Entry 8YD1 (electron microscopy, 2.81 A resolution); this record covers chains A and F of the 21 polymer chains in the assembly.

== Chain A (and F) ==
Name: ATP-dependent Clp protease ATP-binding subunit ClpC1
Organism: Mycobacterium tuberculosis H37Rv
Notes: chain F of this document is another copy of the same molecule, construct and numbering; everything in this record applies to it too
Reference sequence: P9WPC9 (CLPC1_MYCTU); numbering as in UniProt (aligned over 168-824)
Amino-acid sequence (657 residues; row label = number of the first residue in the row):
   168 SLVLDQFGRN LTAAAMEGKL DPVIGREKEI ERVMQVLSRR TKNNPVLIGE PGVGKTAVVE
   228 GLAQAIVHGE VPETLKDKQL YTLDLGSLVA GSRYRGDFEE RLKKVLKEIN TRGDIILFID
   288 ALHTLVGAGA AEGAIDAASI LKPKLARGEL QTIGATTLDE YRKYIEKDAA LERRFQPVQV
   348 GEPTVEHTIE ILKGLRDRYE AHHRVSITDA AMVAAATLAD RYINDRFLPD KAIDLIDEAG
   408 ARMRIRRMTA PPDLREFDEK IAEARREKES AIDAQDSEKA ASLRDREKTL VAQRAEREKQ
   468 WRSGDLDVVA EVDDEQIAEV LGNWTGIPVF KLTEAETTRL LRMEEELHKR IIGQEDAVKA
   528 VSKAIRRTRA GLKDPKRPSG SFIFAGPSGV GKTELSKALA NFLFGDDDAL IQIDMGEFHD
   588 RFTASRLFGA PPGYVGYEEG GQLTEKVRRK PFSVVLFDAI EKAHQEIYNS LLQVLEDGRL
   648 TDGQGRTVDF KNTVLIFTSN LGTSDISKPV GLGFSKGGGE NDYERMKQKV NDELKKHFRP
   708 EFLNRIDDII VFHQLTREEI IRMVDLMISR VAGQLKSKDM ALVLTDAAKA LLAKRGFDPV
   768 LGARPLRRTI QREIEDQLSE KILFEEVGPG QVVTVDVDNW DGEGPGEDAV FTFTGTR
Disordered / not traced: 168-169, 300-303, 415-475, 808-824 (chain F: 168-169, 251-264, 295-302, 314-316, 416-476, 499-504, 554-555, 590-607, 642-656, 666-677, 685-720, 764-770, 808-824)
Sequence notes: engineered mutation Ala288 (Glu in P9WPC9), Ser444 (Phe in P9WPC9), Ala626 (Glu in P9WPC9)
Metal / ion sites: Mg2+ near Thr223 (its only coordinating residue here)
Small-molecule neighbours:
  - ATP, molecule 1: Asp188, Pro189, Val190, Ile191, Arg193, Pro218, Gly219, Val220, Gly221, Lys222, Thr223, Ala224, Glu227, His354, Ile358, Leu362, Pro396, Asp397, Ile400
  - ATP, molecule 2: Arg517, Ile518, Ile519, Pro554, Ser555, Gly556, Val557, Gly558, Lys559, Thr560, Glu561, Asp625, Thr665, Asn667, Leu722, Met730, Leu733, Met734, Ala770, Arg771, Arg774
UniProt features mapped onto this chain:
  - binding site (ATP): Gly216 to Thr223, Gly553 to Thr560

== Chain A / chain F interface ==
Contacting residue pairs (73; chain A residue first):
  Lys195(A) with Asn490(F)
  Glu198(A) with Arg409(F), salt bridge; Asn490(F)
  Arg199(A) with Glu405(F); Asn490(F), hydrogen bond (side chain-backbone); Trp491(F)
  Met201(A) with Ile412(F)
  Gln202(A) with Glu405(F); Ala408(F); Arg409(F); Ile412(F); Asn490(F)
  Ser205(A) with His369(F); His370(F), hydrogen bond (backbone-side chain); Arg411(F), hydrogen bond (backbone-side chain)
  Arg206(A) with His369(F); Asp401(F), salt bridge; Asp404(F), salt bridge; Glu405(F); Ala408(F)
  Arg207(A) with Tyr366(F), hydrogen bond; His369(F); Asp404(F), hydrogen bond (backbone-side chain)
  Thr208(A) with Tyr366(F); Asp404(F), hydrogen bond (backbone-side chain)
  Lys209(A) with Arg393(F); Asp401(F), salt bridge
  Pro239(A) with Ile412(F), hydrophobic
  Glu240(A) with Met415(F)
  Ala336(A) with Asp287(F)
  Ala337(A) with Asp287(F)
  Glu339(A) with Pro218(F); Arg393(F), salt bridge
  Arg340(A) with Arg393(F); Asp397(F), salt bridge
  Gln343(A) with Asp401(F), hydrogen bond
  Lys498(A) with Lys745(F)
  Leu499(A) with Leu790(F), hydrophobic
  Thr504(A) with Leu790(F)
  Leu508(A) with Leu790(F), hydrophobic; Phe791(F)
  Lys530(A) with Asp783(F); Gln784(F), hydrogen bond
  Arg533(A) with Ser786(F); Leu790(F)
  Arg534(A) with Arg775(F); Glu782(F); Asp783(F), salt bridge; Ser786(F)
  Ala537(A) with Lys745(F); Ser786(F)
  Gly538(A) with Gln741(F)
  Leu539(A) with Gln741(F); Glu782(F); Ile789(F), hydrophobic
  Lys540(A) with Gln741(F), hydrogen bond (backbone-side chain)
  Asp541(A) with Arg737(F), salt bridge
  Pro542(A) with Gln741(F)
  Arg544(A) with Arg774(F); Gln778(F)
  Gln632(A) with Glu584(F)
  Asn636(A) with Glu584(F), hydrogen bond; Phe585(F)
  Glu643(A) with Gln579(F)
  Arg706(A) with Asp581(F), salt bridge; Glu584(F)
  Glu708(A) with Arg771(F), salt bridge
  Asn711(A) with Arg774(F), hydrogen bond (backbone-side chain)
  Asp714(A) with Arg774(F); Arg775(F), salt bridge; Arg779(F)
  Asp715(A) with Arg775(F), salt bridge; Arg779(F), salt bridge
Also at the interface, not in a pair above, chain A (44 interface residues in all): Glu501, Leu507, Arg588, Leu639, Arg712
Also at the interface, not in a pair above, chain F (44 interface residues in all): Asp188, Leu362, Arg365, Arg588, Leu742, Leu785, Glu787, Glu792

== In short ==
Chain A and chain F each contribute 44 residues to their interface, with 11 hydrogen bonds and 13 salt
bridges. Polar pairs include Glu198(A)-Arg409(F), Arg206(A)-Asp401(F) and Arg206(A)-Asp404(F). Ligands of
chain A: ATP. UniProt lists 16 ATP-binding residues on chain A.
Both chains are ATP-dependent Clp protease ATP-binding subunit ClpC1 (Mycobacterium tuberculosis H37Rv). Entry
8YD1 (CryoEM structure of M. tuberculosis ClpC1P1P2 complex bound to bortezomib, conformation 1) was
determined by electron microscopy.
